PDB entry 1B8D | X-ray diffraction, 1.90 A resolution | chains A and B of the 5 polymer chains in the assembly

# Chain A
Protein: Protein (rhodophytan phycoerythrin (alpha chain))
Source organism: Griffithsia monilis
Reference sequence: O36005 (PHEA_GRIMO); residue numbers follow UniProt; this construct covers 1-164
Amino-acid sequence (164 residues; each row starts with the number of its first residue):
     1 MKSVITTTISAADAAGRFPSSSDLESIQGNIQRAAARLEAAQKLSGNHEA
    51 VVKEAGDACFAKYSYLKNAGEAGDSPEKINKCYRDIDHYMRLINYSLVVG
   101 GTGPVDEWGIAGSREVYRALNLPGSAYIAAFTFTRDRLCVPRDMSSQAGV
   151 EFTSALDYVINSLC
Glycans and other covalent adducts: phycoerythrobilin (PEB) linked to C82, C139
Ligand contacts:
  - phycoerythrobilin (PEB), molecule 1: L24, E25, Q28
  - phycoerythrobilin (PEB), molecule 2: R33, Q147, V150, E151
  - phycoerythrobilin (PEB), molecule 3: K43, L44, N47, A50, V51, E54, T134, R137, L138, R142, D143, M144, F152
  - phycoerythrobilin (PEB), molecule 4: C59, F60, L66, A72, G73, K78, K81, R84, D85, I86, H88, Y89, L92, W108, V116, Y117, L120, L122, P123, A126, Y127
Curated features (UniProtKB/Swiss-Prot):
  - binding site ((2R,3E)-phycoerythrobilin): N47, K81, C82, R84, H88, R137, C139, R142

# Chain B
Protein: Protein (rhodophytan phycoerythrin (beta chain))
Source organism: Griffithsia monilis
Reference sequence: O36004 (PHEB_GRIMO); residue numbers follow UniProt; this construct covers 1-177
Amino-acid sequence (177 residues; numbered 1 to 177; the number before each row is that of its first residue):
     1 MLDAFSRVVVTSDAKAAYVGGSDLQSLKSFINDGNKRLDAVNYIVSNASC
    51 IVSDAVSGMICENPGLIAPGGNCYTNRRMAACLRDGEIILRYVSYALLAG
   101 DSSVLDDRCLNGLKETYIALGVPTASSSRAVSIMKATATAFITNTASGRK
   151 VEVAAGDCQALQAEAASYFDKVGSSID
Modified positions: N72 (n-methyl asparagine; MEN)
Glycans and other covalent adducts: phycourobilin (PUB) linked to C50, C61; phycoerythrobilin (PEB) linked to C82, C158
Ligand contacts:
  - phycoerythrobilin (PEB), molecule 1: N32, N35, K36, L38, D39, A40, N42, Y43, I142, T143, N144, V153, A154, A155, G156, D157, L161
  - phycoerythrobilin (PEB), molecule 2: M59, L66, N72, C73, R77, R78, A81, R84, D85, I88, Y92, R108, C109, L113, T116, Y117, L120, V122, P123, S126, S127, A130
  - phycoerythrobilin (PEB), molecule 3: I60, I67, Y74, T75, N76, M79
  - phycourobilin (PUB): I51, D54, S57, G58, E62, R129, I133, A136, T137, A140, F141, T145, A146, S147, G148, R149
Curated features (UniProtKB/Swiss-Prot):
  - binding site ((2R,3E)-phycoerythrobilin): N35, D39, N72, R77, R78, C82, R84, D85, C158
  - binding site (phycourobilin): C50, D54, C61, S147, G148
  - modified residue: N72 (N4-methylasparagine)

# How chain A and chain B interact
Contacting residue pairs (71; chain A residue first):
  M1(A) - M1(B)  hydrogen bond (backbone-backbone)
  M1(A) - L2(B)  hydrophobic
  M1(A) - S6(B)
  M1(A) - V10(B)  hydrophobic
  S3(A) - D3(B)  hydrogen bond
  I5(A) - D3(B)
  I5(A) - A99(B)  hydrophobic
  T6(A) - M1(B)
  T6(A) - D3(B)
  I9(A) - M1(B)  hydrophobic
  I9(A) - Y95(B)
  I9(A) - A99(B)  hydrophobic
  S10(A) - M1(B)
  S10(A) - R108(B)  hydrogen bond
  A12(A) - Y95(B)  hydrogen bond (backbone-side chain)
  D13(A) - R91(B)  salt bridge
  D13(A) - Y92(B)  hydrogen bond
  D13(A) - Y95(B)  hydrogen bond (backbone-side chain)
  D13(A) - R108(B)  salt bridge
  G16(A) - R91(B)
  R17(A) - R91(B)
  R17(A) - Y95(B)  hydrogen bond (backbone-side chain)
  F18(A) - V45(B)  hydrophobic
  F18(A) - A48(B)  hydrophobic
  F18(A) - E87(B)
  F18(A) - L90(B)
  F18(A) - R91(B)
  F18(A) - S94(B)
  P19(A) - V45(B)
  P19(A) - S94(B)
  P19(A) - Y95(B)
  P19(A) - L98(B)  hydrophobic
  L24(A) - L38(B)
  L24(A) - N42(B)
  L24(A) - L98(B)  hydrophobic
  I27(A) - L38(B)  hydrophobic
  I27(A) - L98(B)  hydrophobic
  Q28(A) - N35(B)  hydrogen bond
  Q28(A) - L38(B)
  I31(A) - I31(B)
  I31(A) - G34(B)
  I31(A) - N35(B)
  A34(A) - I31(B)  hydrophobic
  L38(A) - L24(B)  hydrophobic
  L38(A) - K28(B)
  Q42(A) - G21(B)
  Q42(A) - L24(B)
  S45(A) - Y18(B)
  S45(A) - V19(B)
  S45(A) - G20(B)
  H48(A) - Y18(B)
  D87(A) - Y18(B)  hydrogen bond
  M90(A) - Y18(B)
  R91(A) - D13(B)  salt bridge
  R91(A) - A16(B)
  R91(A) - A17(B)
  R91(A) - Y18(B)  hydrogen bond (backbone-side chain)
  N94(A) - Y18(B)
  N94(A) - V19(B)  hydrogen bond (side chain-backbone)
  Y95(A) - V9(B)  hydrophobic
  Y95(A) - S12(B)
  Y95(A) - D13(B)  hydrogen bond (side chain-backbone)
  Y95(A) - A17(B)  hydrogen bond (side chain-backbone)
  V98(A) - F5(B)
  V98(A) - V19(B)  hydrophobic
  V98(A) - L27(B)  hydrophobic
  V99(A) - S6(B)
  V99(A) - V9(B)  hydrophobic
  W108(A) - V9(B)  hydrophobic
  W108(A) - V10(B)  hydrophobic
  W108(A) - D13(B)
Also at the interface, not in a pair above, chain A (34 interface residues in all): N30, A41, L44, V52, P104
Also at the interface, not in a pair above, chain B (37 interface residues in all): F30, V41, V104

# Summary
34 residues of chain A face 37 of chain B across their interface; the contacts include 13 hydrogen bonds and 3
salt bridges. Polar contacts include D13(A)-R91(B), D13(A)-R108(B) and R91(A)-D13(B). Chain A binds
phycoerythrobilin. Ligands of chain B: phycoerythrobilin.
Here chain A is Protein (rhodophytan phycoerythrin (alpha chain)) and chain B is Protein (rhodophytan
phycoerythrin (beta chain)), both from Griffithsia monilis. Entry 1B8D (Crystal structure of a
phycourobilin-containing phycoerythrin) was determined by X-ray diffraction.
